PDB entry 1Y69 | X-ray diffraction, 3.33 A resolution | chains 9 and K of the 5 polymer chains in the assembly

== Chain 9 ==
Molecule: 5S ribosomal RNA
Organism: Deinococcus radiodurans R1
Sequence (124 nucleotides; numbered 1 to 124; the number before each row is that of its first residue):
     1 ACACCCCCGU GCCCAUAGCA CUGUGGAACC ACCCCACCCC AUGCCGAACU GGGUCGUGAA
    61 ACACAGCAGC GCCAAUGAUA CUCGGACCGC AGGGUCCCGG AAAAGUCGGU CAGCGCGGGG
   121 GUUU
Not modelled in the structure: 1-3, 122-124

== Chain K ==
Molecule: 50S ribosomal protein L16
Organism: Deinococcus radiodurans (strain ATCC 13939 / DSM 20539 / JCM 16871 / LMG 4051 / NBRC 15346 / NCIMB 9279 / R1 / VKM B-1422)
UniProt: Q9RXJ5 (RL16_DEIRA); residues 2-142 here correspond to UniProt positions 1-141 (UniProt number = residue number - 1)
Sequence (141 residues; each row starts with the number of its first residue):
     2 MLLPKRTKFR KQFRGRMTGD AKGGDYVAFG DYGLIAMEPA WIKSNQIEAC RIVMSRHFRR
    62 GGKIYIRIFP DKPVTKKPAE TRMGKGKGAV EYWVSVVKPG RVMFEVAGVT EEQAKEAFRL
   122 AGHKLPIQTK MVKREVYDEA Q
Not modelled in the structure: 2-5, 142

== Interface between chain 9 and chain K ==
Residue-residue contacts (8):
  A80(9) - Asp21(K)  hydrogen bond to the sugar
  G92(9) - Thr19(K)  phosphate contact
  G92(9) - Glu39(K)  hydrogen bond to the base
  G92(9) - Pro40(K)  hydrogen bond to the base
  G92(9) - Ile128(K)  base contact
  G93(9) - Thr19(K)  hydrogen bond to the phosphate
  G93(9) - Lys99(K)  phosphate contact
  G94(9) - Lys99(K)  salt bridge to the phosphate
Other interface residues (no listed pair), chain K (8 interface residues in all): Met18, Ala41

== In short ==
4 residues of chain 9 and 8 residues of chain K are in contact; the contacts include 4 hydrogen bonds and 1
salt bridge. Polar pairs include G92(9)-Glu39(K), G92(9)-Pro40(K) and A80(9)-Asp21(K).
Chain 9 is 5S ribosomal RNA (Deinococcus radiodurans R1) and chain K is 50S ribosomal protein L16 (Deinococcus
radiodurans (strain ATCC 13939 / DSM 20539 / JCM 16871 / LMG 4051 / NBRC 15346 / NCIMB 9279 / R1 / VKM
B-1422)); the structure, RRF domain I in complex with the 50S ribosomal subunit from Deinococcus radiodurans,
was determined by X-ray diffraction.
